5L5W - chains O and U of the 28 polymer chains in the assembly; structure by X-ray diffraction, 2.80 A resolution.

Chain O:
Molecule: Proteasome subunit alpha type-2
From: Saccharomyces cerevisiae (strain ATCC 204508 / S288c)
Notes: EC 3.4.25.1
UniProtKB: P23639 (PSA2_YEAST); residues 1-250 here = UniProt positions 1-250
Chain sequence (250 residues; numbered 1 to 250; the number before each row is that of its first residue):
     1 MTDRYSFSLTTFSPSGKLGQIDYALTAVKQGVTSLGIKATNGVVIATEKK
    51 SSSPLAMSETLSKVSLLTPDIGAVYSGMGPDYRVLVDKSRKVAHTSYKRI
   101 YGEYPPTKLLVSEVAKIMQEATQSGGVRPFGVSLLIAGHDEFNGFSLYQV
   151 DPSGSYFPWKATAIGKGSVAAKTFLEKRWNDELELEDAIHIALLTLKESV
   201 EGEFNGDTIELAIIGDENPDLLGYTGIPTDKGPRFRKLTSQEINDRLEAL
Swiss-Prot annotation at these positions:
  - cross-link: Lys108 (Glycyl lysine isopeptide (Lys-Gly) (interchain with G-Cter in ubiquitin))

Chain U:
Molecule: Proteasome subunit alpha type-1
From: Saccharomyces cerevisiae (strain ATCC 204508 / S288c)
Notes: EC 3.4.25.1
UniProtKB: P21243 (PSA1_YEAST); residues -8 to 243 here correspond to UniProt positions 1-252 (UniProt number = residue number + 9)
Chain sequence (252 residues; numbered -8 to 243; the number before each row is that of its first residue; numbers below 1 keep their minus sign (Met-8 is residue -8)):
    -8 MSGAAAASAAGYDRHITIFSPEGRLYQVEYAFKATNQTNINSLAVRGKDC
    42 TVVISQKKVPDKLLDPTTVSYIFCISRTIGMVVNGPIPDARNAALRAKAE
    92 AAEFRYKYGYDMPCDVLAKRMANLSQIYTQRAYMRPLGVILTFVSVDEEL
   142 GPSIYKTDPAGYYVGYKATATGPKQQEITTNLENHFKKSKIDHINEESWE
   192 KVVEFAITHMIDALGTEFSKNDLEVGVATKDKFFTLSAENIEERLVAIAE
   242 QD
Not modelled in the structure: -8 to 1, 243

How chain O and chain U interact:
Residue-residue contacts - 64 pairs, chain O then chain U:
  Asp3(O) with Arg122(U); Tyr124(U)
  Tyr5(O) with Ile7(U); Ala123(U), hydrophobic; Tyr124(U), hydrophobic
  Leu9(O) with Ile9(U), hydrophobic; Ala123(U), hydrophobic
  Gln20(O) with Ile9(U); Phe10(U), hydrogen bond (side chain-backbone)
  Tyr23(O) with Phe10(U); Ser11(U); Pro12(U), hydrophobic; Gly14(U)
  Ala24(O) with Phe10(U), hydrophobic
  Thr26(O) with Glu13(U)
  Ala27(O) with Gly14(U)
  Ser52(O) with Tyr153(U)
  Pro54(O) with Lys158(U), hydrogen bond (backbone-side chain); Glu174(U)
  Leu55(O) with Tyr157(U); Lys158(U), hydrogen bond (backbone-backbone); Ala159(U); Thr170(U); Leu173(U), hydrophobic; Glu174(U); Phe177(U), hydrophobic
  Ala56(O) with Gly156(U); Tyr157(U), hydrophobic
  Met57(O) with Arg37(U); Val155(U); Gly156(U), hydrogen bond (backbone-backbone); Tyr157(U); Lys158(U)
  Thr60(O) with Tyr146(U); Val155(U); Gly156(U), hydrogen bond (side chain-backbone)
  Leu61(O) with Tyr153(U), hydrophobic
  Met78(O) with Phe10(U), hydrophobic; Leu16(U), hydrophobic
  Pro80(O) with Gln117(U); Ala151(U); Gly152(U); Tyr153(U)
  Asp81(O) with Gln117(U)
  Arg83(O) with Ala113(U), hydrogen bond (side chain-backbone); Asn114(U); Gly152(U), hydrogen bond (side chain-backbone); Tyr154(U)
  Val84(O) with Asn114(U); Gln117(U)
  Asp87(O) with Lys110(U), salt bridge; Asn114(U)
  Gly126(O) with Arg122(U); Ala123(U), hydrogen bond (backbone-backbone)
  Val127(O) with Gln121(U); Arg122(U)
  Arg128(O) with Thr8(U); Phe10(U); Leu16(U); Thr120(U), hydrogen bond (side chain-backbone); Gln121(U), hydrogen bond (backbone-backbone)
  Pro129(O) with Phe10(U)
  Phe130(O) with Gln121(U)
  Gly131(O) with Phe10(U)
Interface residues without a listed pair, chain O (31 interface residues in all): Met1, Thr2, Ser53, Ala121

Summary:
Chain O and chain U form an interface of 31 and 33 residues respectively, with 10 hydrogen bonds and 1 salt
bridge. Polar contacts include Asp87(O)-Lys110(U), Gln20(O)-Phe10(U) and Pro54(O)-Lys158(U).
Here chain O is Proteasome subunit alpha type-2 and chain U is Proteasome subunit alpha type-1, both from
Saccharomyces cerevisiae (strain ATCC 204508 / S288c). Entry 5L5W (Yeast 20S proteasome with human beta5c
(1-138) and human beta6 (97-111; 118-133)) was determined by X-ray diffraction (same publication as 5L52,
5L54, 5L55, 5L5A, 5L5B, 5L5D and 30 further entries).
